8K0K - chains G and J of the 10 polymer chains in the assembly; structure by X-ray diffraction, 3.00 A resolution.

== Chain G ==
Name: Csy3
Source organism: Vibrio phage ICP1_2011_A
Reference sequence: M1Q7R8 (M1Q7R8_9CAUD); numbering as in UniProt (aligned over 1-306)
Chain sequence (306 residues; row label = number of the first residue in the row):
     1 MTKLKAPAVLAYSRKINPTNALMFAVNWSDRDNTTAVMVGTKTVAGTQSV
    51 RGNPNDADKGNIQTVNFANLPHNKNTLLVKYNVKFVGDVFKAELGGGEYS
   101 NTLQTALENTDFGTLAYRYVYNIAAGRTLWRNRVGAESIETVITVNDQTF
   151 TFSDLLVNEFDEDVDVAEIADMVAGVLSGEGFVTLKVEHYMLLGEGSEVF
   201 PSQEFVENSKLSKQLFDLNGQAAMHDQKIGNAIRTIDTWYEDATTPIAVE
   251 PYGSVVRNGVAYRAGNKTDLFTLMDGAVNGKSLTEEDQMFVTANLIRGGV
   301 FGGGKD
Unresolved in the structure: 304-306

== Chain J ==
Molecule: 60-nt RNA strand
Source organism: Vibrio phage ICP1_2011_A
Sequence (60 nucleotides; numbered -7 to 52; the number before each row is that of its first residue; numbers below 1 keep their minus sign (C-7 is residue -7)):
    -7 CUUAAAGAGUCAACCCUUUGCUUAUCUUCCCUAUUUAAAUGUUAGCAGCC
    43 GCAUAGGCUG

== How chain G and chain J interact ==
Contacting residue pairs (47):
  Ala11(G) with C21(J), base contact
  Tyr12(G) with C21(J), hydrogen bond to the sugar; C22(J), sugar contact
  Ser13(G) with C21(J), phosphate contact; C22(J), phosphate contact
  Arg14(G) with C22(J), salt bridge to the phosphate; C23(J), salt bridge to the phosphate
  Thr43(G) with A31(J), phosphate contact
  Val44(G) with A29(J), sugar contact; A31(J), phosphate contact
  Ala45(G) with A29(J), hydrogen bond to the sugar; A30(J), phosphate contact; A31(J), hydrogen bond to the phosphate
  Gly46(G) with A29(J), phosphate contact
  Thr47(G) with A30(J), phosphate contact
  Ile62(G) with A31(J), base contact
  Gln63(G) with A29(J), base contact
  Glu93(G) with C21(J), sugar contact
  Trp130(G) with U24(J), base contact
  Arg131(G) with U27(J), salt bridge to the phosphate; U28(J), salt bridge to the phosphate
  Gln203(G) with A25(J), sugar contact; U26(J), hydrogen bond to the phosphate; U27(J), hydrogen bond to the phosphate
  Glu204(G) with A25(J), base contact
  Phe205(G) with A25(J), base contact
  Lys213(G) with U28(J), base contact
  His225(G) with A25(J), salt bridge to the phosphate
  Gln227(G) with C23(J), sugar contact; U24(J), sugar contact; A25(J), hydrogen bond to the phosphate
  Lys228(G) with U24(J), hydrogen bond to the base; A25(J), phosphate contact; U26(J), salt bridge to the phosphate
  Asn231(G) with U24(J), hydrogen bond to the phosphate
  Arg234(G) with C23(J), sugar contact; U24(J), salt bridge to the phosphate
  Glu250(G) with U24(J), phosphate contact
  Val255(G) with U24(J), base contact
  Arg257(G) with U24(J), hydrogen bond to the sugar; A25(J), hydrogen bond to the phosphate; U26(J), salt bridge to the phosphate
  Arg297(G) with C22(J), phosphate contact
  Gly298(G) with C22(J), sugar contact
  Gly299(G) with C21(J), sugar contact; C22(J), sugar contact
  Val300(G) with C21(J), base contact
Also at the interface, not in a pair above, chain G (34 interface residues in all): Asn61, Val65, Leu94, Ser202
Also at the interface, not in a pair above, chain J (12 interface residues in all): U20

== In short ==
Chain G and chain J form an interface of 34 and 12 residues respectively, with 10 hydrogen bonds and 8 salt
bridges. Among the polar pairs are Lys228(G)-U24(J), Tyr12(G)-C21(J) and Ala45(G)-A29(J).
Chain G is Csy3 and chain J is a 60-nt RNA strand, both from Vibrio phage ICP1_2011_A; the structure, Crystal
structure of Csy complex, was determined by X-ray diffraction (same publication as 8K28, 8K0H and 8K0J).
